4FJZ - chain A; structure by X-ray diffraction, 3.00 A resolution.

Chain A:
Molecule: Phosphatidylinositol 4,5-bisphosphate 3-kinase catalytic subunit gamma isoform
From: Homo sapiens
Notes: EC 2.7.1.153, 2.7.11.1; fragment: catalytic subunit
UniProt: P48736 (PK3CG_HUMAN); numbering as in UniProt (aligned over 144-1102)
Chain sequence (960 residues; row label = number of the first residue in the row):
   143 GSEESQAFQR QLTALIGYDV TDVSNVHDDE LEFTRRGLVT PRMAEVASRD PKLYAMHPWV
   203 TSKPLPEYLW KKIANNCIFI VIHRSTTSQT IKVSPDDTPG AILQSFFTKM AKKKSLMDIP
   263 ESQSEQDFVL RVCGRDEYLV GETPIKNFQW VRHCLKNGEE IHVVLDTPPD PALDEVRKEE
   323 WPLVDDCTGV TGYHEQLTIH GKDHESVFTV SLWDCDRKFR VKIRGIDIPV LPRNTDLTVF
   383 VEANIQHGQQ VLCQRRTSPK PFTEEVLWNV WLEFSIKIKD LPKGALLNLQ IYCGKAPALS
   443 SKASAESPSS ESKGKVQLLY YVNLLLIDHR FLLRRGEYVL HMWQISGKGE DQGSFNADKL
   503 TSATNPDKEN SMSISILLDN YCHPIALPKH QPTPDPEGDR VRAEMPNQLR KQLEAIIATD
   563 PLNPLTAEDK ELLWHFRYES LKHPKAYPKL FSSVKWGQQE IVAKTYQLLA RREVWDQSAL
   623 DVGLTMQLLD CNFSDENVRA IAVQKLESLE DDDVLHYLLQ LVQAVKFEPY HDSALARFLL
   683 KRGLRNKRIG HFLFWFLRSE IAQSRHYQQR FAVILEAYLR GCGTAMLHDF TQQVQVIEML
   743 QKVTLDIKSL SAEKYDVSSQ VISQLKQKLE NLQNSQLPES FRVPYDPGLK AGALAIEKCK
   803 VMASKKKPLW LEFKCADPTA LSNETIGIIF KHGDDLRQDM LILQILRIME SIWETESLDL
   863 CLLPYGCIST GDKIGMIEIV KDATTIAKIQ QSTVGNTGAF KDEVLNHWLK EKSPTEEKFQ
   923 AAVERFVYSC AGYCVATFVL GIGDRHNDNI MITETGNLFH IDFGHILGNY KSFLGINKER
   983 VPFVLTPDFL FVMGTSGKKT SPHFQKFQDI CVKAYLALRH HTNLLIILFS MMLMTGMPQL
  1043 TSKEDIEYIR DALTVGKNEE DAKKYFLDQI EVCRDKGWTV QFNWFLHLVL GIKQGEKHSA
Disordered / not traced: 143-146, 249-268, 322-355, 374-377, 437-456, 489-495, 523-526, 532-544, 755-757, 897-899, 968-979, 1089-1102
Differences from the reference sequence: expression tag (143)
UniProt features mapped onto this chain:
  - region: Val803 to Lys809 (G-loop), Gly943 to Asn951 (Catalytic loop), His962 to Thr988 (Activation loop)
  - binding site (ATP): Gly829 to Leu838, Leu864 to Thr872, Phe961 to Leu969
  - modified residue: Thr1024 (Phosphothreonine), Ser1101 (Phosphoserine)
  - natural variant: Arg1021 (R1021P: In IMD97), Asn1085 (N1085S: In IMD97)
  - mutagenesis: Lys833 (K833R: Loss of kinase activity. Loss of autophosphorylation. Reduced inflammatory reactions but no alterations in cardiac contractility), Arg947 (R947P: Abolishes protein and lipid kinase activity. Does not abolish interaction with GRK2), Ser1101 (S1101A/Q: Loss of autophosphorylation. No effect on phosphatidylinositol-4,5-bisphosphate 3-kinase activity)

In short:
UniProt lists 28 ATP-binding residues and 3 mutagenesis sites.
Chain A is Phosphatidylinositol 4,5-bisphosphate 3-kinase catalytic subunit gamma isoform (Homo sapiens); the
structure, Crystal structure of PI3K-gamma in complex with pyrrolo-pyridine inhibitor 63, was determined by
X-ray diffraction (same publication as 4FJY).
